5YLJ - chains B and F of the 6 polymer chains in the assembly; structure by X-ray diffraction, 2.70 A resolution.

[Chain B]
Molecule: Tubulin beta chain
From: Sus scrofa
UniProt: A0A287AGU7 (A0A287AGU7_PIG); residues 1-445 here = UniProt positions 1-445
Sequence (445 residues; numbered 1 to 445; the number before each row is that of its first residue):
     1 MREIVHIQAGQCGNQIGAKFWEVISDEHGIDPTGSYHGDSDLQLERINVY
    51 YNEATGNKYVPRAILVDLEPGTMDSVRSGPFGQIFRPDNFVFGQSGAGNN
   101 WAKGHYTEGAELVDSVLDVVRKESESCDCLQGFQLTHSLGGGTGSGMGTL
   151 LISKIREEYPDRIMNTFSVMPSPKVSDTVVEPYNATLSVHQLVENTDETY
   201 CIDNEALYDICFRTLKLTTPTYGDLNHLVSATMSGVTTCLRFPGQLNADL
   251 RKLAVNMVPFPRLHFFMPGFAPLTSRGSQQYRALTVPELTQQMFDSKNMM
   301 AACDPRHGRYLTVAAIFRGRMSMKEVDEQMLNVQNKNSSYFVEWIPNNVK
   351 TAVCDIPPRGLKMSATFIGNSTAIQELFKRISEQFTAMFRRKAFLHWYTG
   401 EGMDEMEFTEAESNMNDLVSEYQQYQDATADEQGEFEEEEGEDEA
Disordered / not traced: 429-445
Bound ions: Mg2+: Q11 (together with GDP)
Ligand contacts:
  - 8X0 ((E)-1-(5-methoxy-2,2-dimethyl-chromen-8-yl)-3-(4-methoxyphenyl)prop-2-en-1-one): Y200, V236, C239, L240, L246, N247, A248, D249, K252, L253, N256, M257, V313, A314, A315, N347, N348, V349, K350, T351, A352, I368
  - GDP (guanosine-5'-diphosphate): A9, G10, Q11, C12, Q15, I16, D67, N99, S138, G140, G141, G142, T143, G144, V169, P171, V175, D177, E181, N204, L207, Y222, L225, N226
From the paper describing this entry:
  - conformationally variable residues (loop rearrangement): N247

[Chain F]
Molecule: Tubulin tyrosine ligase
From: Gallus gallus
UniProt: E1BQ43 (E1BQ43_CHICK); numbering as in UniProt (aligned over 1-378)
Sequence (384 residues; numbered 1 to 384; the number before each row is that of its first residue):
     1 MYTFVVRDENSSVYAEVSRLLLATGQWKRLRKDNPRFNLMLGERNRLPFG
    51 RLGHEPGLVQLVNYYRGADKLCRKASLVKLIKTSPELSESCTWFPESYVI
   101 YPTNLKTPVAPAQNGIRHLINNTRTDEREVFLAAYNRRREGREGNVWIAK
   151 SSAGAKGEGILISSEASELLDFIDEQGQVHVIQKYLEKPLLLEPGHRKFD
   201 IRSWVLVDHLYNIYLYREGVLRTSSEPYNSANFQDKTCHLTNHCIQKEYS
   251 KNYGRYEEGNEMFFEEFNQYLMDALNTTLENSILLQIKHIIRSCLMCIEP
   301 AISTKHLHYQSFQLFGFDFMVDEELKVWLIEVNGAPACAQKLYAELCQGI
   351 VDVAISSVFPLADTGQKTSQPTSIFIKLHHHHHH
Disordered / not traced: 104-125, 150-160, 248-251, 363-371, 381-384
Sequence notes: expression tag (379-384)
Ligand contacts: AMP-PCP (ACP; phosphomethylphosphonic acid adenylate ester): K74, P95, I148, Q183, K184, Y185, L186, K198, D200, R202, R222, H239, L240, T241, N242, D318, M320, I330, E331, N333

[Interface between chain B and chain F]
Contacting residue pairs - 9 pairs, chain B then chain F:
  L331(B) with P56(F); G57(F)
  Q334(B) with R36(F), hydrogen bond
  N335(B) with R36(F), hydrogen bond; G57(F); L58(F)
  S338(B) with L30(F); N34(F), hydrogen bond
  E343(B) with R31(F), salt bridge
Interface residues without a listed pair, chain B (7 interface residues in all): R309, N347
Interface residues without a listed pair, chain F (10 interface residues in all): T3, D33, E55

[Overview]
7 residues of chain B face 10 of chain F across their interface, with 3 hydrogen bonds and 1 salt bridge.
Polar pairs include E343(B)-R31(F), Q334(B)-R36(F) and N335(B)-R36(F). Ligands of chain B: GDP and compound
8X0. Ligands of chain F: AMP-PCP. The paper reports conformational variability at N247(B).
Chain B is Tubulin beta chain (Sus scrofa) and chain F is Tubulin tyrosine ligase (Gallus gallus); the
structure, Crystal structure of T2R-TTL-Millepachine complex, was determined by X-ray diffraction together
with 5XIW, 5YL2, 5YLS and 5XP3 from the same study.
